Entry 5NW0 (X-ray diffraction, 2.30 A resolution); this record covers chains A and B of the 3 polymer chains in the assembly.

Chain A:
Name: Elongin-B
Organism: Homo sapiens
UniProt: Q15370 (ELOB_HUMAN); residue numbers follow UniProt; this construct covers 1-104
Sequence (104 residues; each row starts with the number of its first residue):
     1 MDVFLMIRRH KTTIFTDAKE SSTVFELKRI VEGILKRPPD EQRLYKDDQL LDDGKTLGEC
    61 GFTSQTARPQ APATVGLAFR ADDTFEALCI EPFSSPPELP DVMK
Modified / non-standard residues: Cys60 (S-(dimethylarsenic)cysteine; CAS); Cys89 (S-(dimethylarsenic)cysteine; CAS)
Swiss-Prot annotation at these positions:
  - modified residue: Met1 (N-acetylmethionine), Thr84 (Phosphothreonine)

Chain B:
Name: Elongin-C
Organism: Homo sapiens
UniProt: Q15369 (ELOC_HUMAN); numbering as in UniProt (aligned over 17-112)
Sequence (97 residues; each row starts with the number of its first residue):
    16 MMYVKLISSD GHEFIVKREH ALTSGTIKAM LSGPGQFAEN ETNEVNFREI PSHVLSKVCM
    76 YFTYKVRYTN SSTEIPEFPI APEIALELLM AANFLDC
Unresolved in the structure: 48-57
Construct notes: initiating methionine (16)

Interface between chain A and chain B:
Pairs across the interface (51; chain A residue first):
  Phe4(A) with Thr78(B)
  Met6(A) with Met75(B), hydrophobic
  Arg8(A) with His27(B)
  Lys11(A) with Asp25(B), hydrogen bond (side chain-backbone); Gly26(B); His27(B); Glu28(B), hydrogen bond (backbone-backbone)
  Thr12(A) with Glu28(B)
  Thr13(A) with Glu28(B), hydrogen bond (backbone-backbone); Phe29(B); Ile30(B), hydrogen bond (backbone-backbone)
  Ile14(A) with Ile30(B)
  Phe15(A) with Phe29(B), hydrophobic; Ile30(B), hydrogen bond (backbone-backbone); Ser71(B); Cys74(B), hydrophobic; Met75(B), hydrophobic
  Thr16(A) with Tyr18(B); Lys32(B)
  Asp17(A) with Lys32(B), salt bridge
  Ile34(A) with Tyr18(B), hydrophobic; Ile30(B), hydrophobic
  Leu35(A) with Ile30(B), hydrophobic
  Pro69(A) with Met75(B); Thr78(B); Tyr79(B), hydrophobic; Arg82(B); Tyr83(B), hydrophobic
  Gln70(A) with Met75(B); Tyr79(B); Pro91(B); Phe93(B); Pro94(B)
  Pro72(A) with Met75(B)
  Glu91(A) with His27(B)
  Pro92(A) with His27(B), hydrogen bond (backbone-side chain)
  Phe93(A) with His27(B); Phe29(B), hydrophobic; Ser67(B); Ser71(B)
  Ser94(A) with Asp25(B); Pro66(B); Ser67(B), hydrogen bond (backbone-side chain); His68(B), hydrogen bond
  Ser95(A) with His68(B)
  Pro96(A) with His68(B); Glu98(B)
  Pro97(A) with Glu102(B)
  Leu99(A) with Pro97(B); Glu98(B)
  Met103(A) with Pro97(B)
Other interface residues (no listed pair), chain A (25 interface residues in all): His10
Other interface residues (no listed pair), chain B (26 interface residues in all): Val31, Ile99

Summary:
25 residues of chain A face 26 of chain B across their interface, with 8 hydrogen bonds and 1 salt bridge.
Polar contacts include Asp17(A)-Lys32(B), Lys11(A)-Asp25(B) and Pro92(A)-His27(B).
Here chain A is Elongin-B and chain B is Elongin-C, both from Homo sapiens. Entry 5NW0 (pVHL:EloB:EloC in
complex with
(2S,4R)-1-((S)-2-(1-acetamidocyclopropanecarboxamido)-3,3-dimethylbutanoyl)-4-hydroxy-N-(4-(4-methylthiazol-5-yl)benzyl)pyrrolidine-2-carboxamide
(ligand 17)) was determined by X-ray diffraction (same publication as 5NVV, 5NVW, 5NVX, 5NVY, 5NVZ, 5NW1 and
5NW2).
